Entry 7KO9 (X-ray diffraction, 2.43 A resolution); this record covers chain A.

Chain A:
Name: AidA-I family adhesin
Source organism: Escherichia coli
UniProt: A0A0E1L650 (A0A0E1L650_ECOLX); residues 2-561 here correspond to UniProt positions 54-613 (UniProt number = residue number + 52)
Chain sequence (564 residues; each row starts with the number of its first residue; numbers below 1 keep their minus sign (Ser-2 is residue -2)):
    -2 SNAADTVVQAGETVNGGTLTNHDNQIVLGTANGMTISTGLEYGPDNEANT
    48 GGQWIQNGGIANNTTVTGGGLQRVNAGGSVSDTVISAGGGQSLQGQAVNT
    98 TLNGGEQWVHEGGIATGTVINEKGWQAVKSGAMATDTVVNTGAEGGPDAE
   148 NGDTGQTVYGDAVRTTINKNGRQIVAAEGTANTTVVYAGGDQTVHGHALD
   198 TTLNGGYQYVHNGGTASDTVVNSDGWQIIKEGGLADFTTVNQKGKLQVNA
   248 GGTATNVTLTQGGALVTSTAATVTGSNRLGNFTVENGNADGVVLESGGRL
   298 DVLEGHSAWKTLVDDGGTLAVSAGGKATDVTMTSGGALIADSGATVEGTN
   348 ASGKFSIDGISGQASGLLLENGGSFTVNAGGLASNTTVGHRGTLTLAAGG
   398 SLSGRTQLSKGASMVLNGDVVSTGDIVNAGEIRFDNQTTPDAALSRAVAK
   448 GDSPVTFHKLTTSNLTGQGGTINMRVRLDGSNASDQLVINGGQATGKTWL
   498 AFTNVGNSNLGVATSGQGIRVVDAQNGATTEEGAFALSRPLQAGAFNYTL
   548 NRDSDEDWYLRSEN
Not modelled in the structure: -2 to 1, 435-451
Differences from the reference sequence: expression tag (-2 to 1)
What the authors report for this chain:
  - self-association interface (contacts with another copy of this molecule); pairs are residue here / residue on that copy: Gly30-Thr98 (hydrogen bond), Thr32-Asn100 (hydrogen bond), Asn60-Thr98 (hydrogen bond), Asn60-Thr80 (hydrogen bond), Asp79-Asp79 (hydrogen bond)

Summary:
From the paper: a self-association interface involving Gly30, Thr32 and Asn60 among others.
Chain A is AidA-I family adhesin (Escherichia coli); the structure, Crystal structure of antigen 43 from
uropathogenic Escherichia coli UTI89, was determined by X-ray diffraction together with 7KOB and 7KOH from the
same study.
